Entry 6TZY (X-ray diffraction, 3.00 A resolution); this record covers chain A.

# Chain A
Protein: Nuclear elongation and deformation protein
Organism: Tetrahymena thermophila
Reference sequence: I7MFJ3 (I7MFJ3_TETTS); residues 1-321 here = UniProt positions 1-321
Sequence (321 residues; each row starts with the number of its first residue):
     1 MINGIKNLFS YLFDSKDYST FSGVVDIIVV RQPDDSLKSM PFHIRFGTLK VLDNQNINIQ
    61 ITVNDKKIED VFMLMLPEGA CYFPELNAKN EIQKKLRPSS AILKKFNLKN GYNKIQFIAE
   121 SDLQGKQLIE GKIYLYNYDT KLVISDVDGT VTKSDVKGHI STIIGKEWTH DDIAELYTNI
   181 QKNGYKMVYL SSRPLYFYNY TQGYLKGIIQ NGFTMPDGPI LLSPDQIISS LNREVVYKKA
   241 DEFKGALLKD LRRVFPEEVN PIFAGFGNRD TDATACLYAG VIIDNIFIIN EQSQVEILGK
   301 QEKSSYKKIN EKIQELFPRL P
Disordered / not traced: 1-20, 51-53, 156-167, 231-241
Bound ions: Ca2+: Asp146, Asn268, Asp272
What the authors report for this chain:
  - mutagenesis - D146A: abolished catalytic activity
  - Ca2+ coordination: Asp146, Asn268, Asp272
  - mutagenesis - L103P, Y306N: decreased catalytic activity
  - mutagenesis - L103P, Y306N: decreased stability
  - mutagenesis - G79R: unchanged catalytic activity
  - mutagenesis - G79R: unchanged stability
  - mutagenesis - G79R: unchanged binding to membrane association
  - catalytic residues: Asp146, Asp148 (proposed by the authors, not directly observed)

# Summary
The Ca2+ site is built by Asp146, Asn268 and Asp272. From the paper: catalytic residues Asp146 and Asp148;
L103P and Y306N reduce catalytic activity; 4 substitutions were tested in all.
Chain A is Nuclear elongation and deformation protein (Tetrahymena thermophila); the structure, Crystal
Structure of a lipin/Pah Phosphatidic Acid Phosphatase, was determined by X-ray diffraction (same publication
as 6TZZ).
